8ES4 - chains E and H of the 8 polymer chains in the assembly; structure by electron microscopy, 3.30 A resolution.

Chain E:
Molecule: Gp40
From: Shigella phage Buco
UniProtKB: A0A482JLU9 (A0A482JLU9_9CAUD); residue numbers follow UniProt; this construct covers 1-778
Amino-acid sequence (778 residues; each row starts with the number of its first residue):
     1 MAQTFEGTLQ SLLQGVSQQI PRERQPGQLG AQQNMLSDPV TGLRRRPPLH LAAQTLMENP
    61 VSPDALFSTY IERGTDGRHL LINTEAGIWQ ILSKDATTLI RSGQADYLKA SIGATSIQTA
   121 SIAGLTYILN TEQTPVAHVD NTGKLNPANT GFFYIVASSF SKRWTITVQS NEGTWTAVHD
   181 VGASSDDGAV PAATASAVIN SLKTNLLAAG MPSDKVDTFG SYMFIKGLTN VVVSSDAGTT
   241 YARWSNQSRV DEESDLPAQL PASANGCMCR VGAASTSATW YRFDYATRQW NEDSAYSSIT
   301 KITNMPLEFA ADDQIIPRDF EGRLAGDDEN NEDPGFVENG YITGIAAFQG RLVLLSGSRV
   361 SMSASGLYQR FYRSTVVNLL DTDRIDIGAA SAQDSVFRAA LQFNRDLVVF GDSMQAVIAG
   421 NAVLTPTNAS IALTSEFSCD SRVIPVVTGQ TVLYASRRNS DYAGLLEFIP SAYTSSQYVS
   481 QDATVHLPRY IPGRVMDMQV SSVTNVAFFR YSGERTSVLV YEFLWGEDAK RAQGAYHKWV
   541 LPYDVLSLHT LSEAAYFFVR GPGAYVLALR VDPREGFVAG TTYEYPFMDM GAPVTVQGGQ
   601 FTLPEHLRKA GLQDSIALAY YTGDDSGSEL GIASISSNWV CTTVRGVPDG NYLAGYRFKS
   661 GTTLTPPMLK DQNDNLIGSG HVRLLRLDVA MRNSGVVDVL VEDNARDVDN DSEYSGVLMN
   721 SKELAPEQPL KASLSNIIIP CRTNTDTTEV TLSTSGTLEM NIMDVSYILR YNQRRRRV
Not modelled in the structure: 1-4, 777-778

Chain H:
Molecule: Gp44
From: Shigella phage Buco
UniProtKB: A0A482JMG8 (A0A482JMG8_9CAUD); numbering as in UniProt (aligned over 1-260)
Amino-acid sequence (260 residues; numbered 1 to 260; the number before each row is that of its first residue):
     1 MAYSWSEQVV PSGTTLISVD IEYLDKSYIY LYINNVLISN SDYSWNSDTL IQLNTPMASA
    61 GTVLLVRRTD KEYLYIMFAE GAAFIRENLD VQNTQFLHLA QELVEGRSID GFYGDLSMNG
   121 YRITHLADGV DPKDAVNKGQ LDSVSNRVSS IENSFLGLTT VSYPWYTVVS ADTDTFEPPF
   181 KFTKAALYID GLCQVPDYSY VVVDNKLLLA ESVPTGTVVF ARLGEDTDAA TEAATTTALA
   241 AVQADLQNQI NALRALLQGG
Not modelled in the structure: 1-2, 9-13, 56-61, 146-260

How chain E and chain H interact:
Contacting residue pairs (14; chain E residue first):
  Glu713(E) with Ile85(H)
  Ser715(E) with Ala83(H); Phe84(H), hydrogen bond (side chain-backbone); Ile85(H)
  Val717(E) with Ala82(H); Ala83(H); Phe84(H), hydrogen bond (backbone-backbone)
  Leu718(E) with Gly81(H); Ala82(H)
  Met719(E) with Ala79(H); Ala82(H), hydrogen bond (backbone-backbone)
  Asn720(E) with Glu80(H)
  Leu724(E) with Phe84(H), hydrophobic
  Leu730(E) with Arg86(H)
Also at the interface, not in a pair above, chain H (9 interface residues in all): Phe78

Overview:
8 residues of chain E face 9 of chain H across their interface, with 3 hydrogen bonds. Polar pairs include
Ser715(E)-Phe84(H), Val717(E)-Phe84(H) and Met719(E)-Ala82(H).
Chain E is Gp40 and chain H is Gp44, both from Shigella phage Buco; the structure, Focused reconstruction of
HRP29 tail, was determined by electron microscopy.
